PDB entry 8V43 | electron microscopy, 6.10 A resolution (low resolution: residue-level contacts below are approximate; hydrogen-bond / salt-bridge calls are withheld) | chains v and j of the 42 polymer chains in the assembly

== Chain v ==
Protein: Tri-2 (CD1371)
Organism: Clostridioides difficile
UniProtKB: A0A1X9JZB1 (A0A1X9JZB1_CLODI); numbering as in UniProt (aligned over 1-350)
Sequence (350 residues; row label = number of the first residue in the row):
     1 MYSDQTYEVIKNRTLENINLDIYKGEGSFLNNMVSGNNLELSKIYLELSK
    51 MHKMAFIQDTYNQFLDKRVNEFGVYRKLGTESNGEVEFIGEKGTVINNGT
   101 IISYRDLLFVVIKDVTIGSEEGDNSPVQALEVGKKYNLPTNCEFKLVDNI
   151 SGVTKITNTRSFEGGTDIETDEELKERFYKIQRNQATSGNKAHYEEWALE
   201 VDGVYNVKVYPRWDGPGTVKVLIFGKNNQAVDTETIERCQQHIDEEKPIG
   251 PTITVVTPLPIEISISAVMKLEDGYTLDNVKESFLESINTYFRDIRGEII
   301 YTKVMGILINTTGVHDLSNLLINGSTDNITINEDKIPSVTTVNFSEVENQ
Unresolved in the structure: 347-350

== Chain j ==
Protein: Sheath initiator (CD1370)
Organism: Clostridioides difficile
UniProtKB: A0A069AE46 (A0A069AE46_CLODI); residue numbers follow UniProt; this construct covers 1-142
Sequence (142 residues; row label = number of the first residue in the row):
     1 MSTIFPFIGVPEDYILPKTEELPIFREVAWDFEKDEPILEKGDFKIIEKK
    51 EALKVWIYKCIKTNRYEHEIYSLEYGTELSELIGQKYTKGLTESEASRFI
   101 KEALLINPYILEVNVKSANFNRDILSANVKVSTIYGEVEINV
Unresolved in the structure: 1-15, 136-142

== How chain v and chain j interact ==
Contacting residue pairs (18):
  Y7(v) with I70(j)
  D21(v) with R26(j)
  I22(v) with R26(j); E27(j)
  Y23(v) with P23(j); I24(j); F25(j); R26(j); E27(j)
  G25(v) with F25(j)
  E26(v) with W56(j); S72(j)
  G27(v) with K59(j)
  S28(v) with F25(j); E27(j)
  F29(v) with E27(j)
  L30(v) with E27(j)
  N32(v) with Y71(j)
Other interface residues (no listed pair), chain v (13 interface residues in all): K24, L39
Other interface residues (no listed pair), chain j (13 interface residues in all): V28, Y75, Y109

== Overview ==
The chain v/chain j interface involves 13 residues from each chain.
Chain v is Tri-2 (CD1371) and chain j is Sheath initiator (CD1370), both from Clostridioides difficile; the
structure, CryoEM Structure of Diffocin - postcontracted - Baseplate - final state, was determined by electron
microscopy, deposited together with 8V3T, 8V3W, 8V3X, 8V3Z, 8V40 and 8V41.
